Entry 3W98 (X-ray diffraction, 3.42 A resolution); this record covers chains D and I of the 10 polymer chains in the assembly.

Chain D:
Name: Histone H2B type 1-J
Source organism: Homo sapiens
UniProtKB: P06899 (H2B1J_HUMAN); residues 0-125 here correspond to UniProt positions 1-126 (UniProt number = residue number + 1)
Amino-acid sequence (129 residues; row label = number of the first residue in the row; numbers below 1 keep their minus sign (Gly-3 is residue -3)):
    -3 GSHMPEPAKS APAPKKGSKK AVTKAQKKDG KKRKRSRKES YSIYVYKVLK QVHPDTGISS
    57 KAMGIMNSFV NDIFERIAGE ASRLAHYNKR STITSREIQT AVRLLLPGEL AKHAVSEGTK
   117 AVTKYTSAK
Not modelled in the structure: -3 to 29, 125
Differences from the reference sequence: expression tag (-3 to -1)
UniProt features mapped onto this chain:
  - modified residue: Pro1 (N-acetylproline), Glu2 (ADP-ribosyl glutamic acid), Lys5 (N6-(2-hydroxyisobutyryl)lysine), Ser6 (ADP-ribosylserine), Lys11 (N6-(beta-hydroxybutyryl)lysine), Lys12 (N6-(2-hydroxyisobutyryl)lysine), Ser14 (Phosphoserine), Lys15 (N6-acetyllysine), Lys16 (N6-(beta-hydroxybutyryl)lysine), Lys20 (N6-(2-hydroxyisobutyryl)lysine), Lys23 (N6-(2-hydroxyisobutyryl)lysine), Lys24 (N6-(2-hydroxyisobutyryl)lysine), Lys34 (N6-(2-hydroxyisobutyryl)lysine), Glu35 (PolyADP-ribosyl glutamic acid), Ser36 (Phosphoserine), Lys43 (N6-(2-hydroxyisobutyryl)lysine), Lys46 (N6-(2-hydroxyisobutyryl)lysine), Lys57 (N6,N6-dimethyllysine), Arg79 (Dimethylated arginine), Lys85 (N6,N6,N6-trimethyllysine) and 6 more in UniProt
  - glycosylation: Ser112 (O-linked (GlcNAc) serine)
  - cross-link (Glycyl lysine isopeptide (Lys-Gly)): Lys5 (interchain with G-Cter in SUMO2), Lys20 (interchain with G-Cter in SUMO2), Lys34 (interchain with G-Cter in ubiquitin), Lys120 (interchain with G-Cter in ubiquitin)

Chain I:
Molecule: 146-nt DNA strand
Sequence (146 nucleotides; numbered 1 to 146; the number before each row is that of its first residue):
     1 ATCAATATCC ACCTGCAGAT TCTACCAAAA GTGTATTTGG AAACTGCTCC ATCAAAAGGC
    61 ATGTTCAGCT GAATTCAGCT GAACATGCCT TTTGATGGAG CAGTTTCCAA ATACACTTTT
   121 GGTAGAATCT GCAGGTGGAT ATTGAT
Not modelled in the structure: 146

Interface between chain D and chain I:
Pairs across the interface (16):
  Lys30(D) - DG103(I)  phosphate contact
  Lys30(D) - DT104(I)  phosphate contact
  Ser32(D) - DA102(I)  hydrogen bond to the phosphate
  Ser32(D) - DG103(I)  hydrogen bond to the phosphate
  Arg33(D) - DA27(I)  sugar contact
  Tyr42(D) - DT21(I)  phosphate contact
  Gly53(D) - DT20(I)  phosphate contact
  Ile54(D) - DT20(I)  phosphate contact
  Ser55(D) - DA19(I)  phosphate contact
  Ser56(D) - DA19(I)  hydrogen bond to the phosphate
  Arg86(D) - DG39(I)  sugar contact
  Arg86(D) - DG40(I)  salt bridge to the phosphate
  Ser87(D) - DT38(I)  phosphate contact
  Ser87(D) - DG39(I)  hydrogen bond to the phosphate
  Thr88(D) - DT38(I)  phosphate contact
  Thr88(D) - DG39(I)  phosphate contact
Also at the interface, not in a pair above, chain D (12 interface residues in all): Glu35
Also at the interface, not in a pair above, chain I (12 interface residues in all): DA28, DA29

In short:
The chain D/chain I interface involves 12 residues from each chain, with 4 hydrogen bonds and 1 salt bridge.
Polar contacts include Ser32(D)-DA102(I), Ser32(D)-DG103(I) and Ser56(D)-DA19(I).
Chain D is Histone H2B type 1-J (Homo sapiens) and chain I is a 146-nt DNA strand; the structure, Crystal
Structure of Human Nucleosome Core Particle lacking H3.1 N-terminal region, was determined by X-ray
diffraction, deposited together with 3W97 and 3W99.
